PDB entry 2FXM | X-ray diffraction, 2.70 A resolution | chains A and B

== Chain A (and B) ==
Protein: Myosin heavy chain, cardiac muscle beta isoform
From: Homo sapiens
Notes: fragment: delta-s2 fragment (838-963); chain B of this document is another copy of the same molecule, construct and numbering; everything in this record applies to it too
Reference sequence: P12883 (MYH7_HUMAN); numbering as in UniProt (aligned over 838-963)
Amino-acid sequence (129 residues; numbered -3 to 963; 838 numbers in that range are skipped by the numbering (no residue carries them; nothing is unmodelled there); the number before each row is that of its first residue; numbers below 1 keep their minus sign (Gly-3 is residue -3)):
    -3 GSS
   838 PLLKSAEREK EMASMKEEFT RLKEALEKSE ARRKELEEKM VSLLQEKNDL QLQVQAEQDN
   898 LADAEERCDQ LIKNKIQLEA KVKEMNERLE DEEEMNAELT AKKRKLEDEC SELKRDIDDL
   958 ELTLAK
Unresolved in the structure: -3 to -1 (chain B: -3 to -1, 838-849, 962-963)
Sequence notes: cloning artifact (-3 to -1)
UniProt features mapped onto this chain:
  - natural variant: Glu846 (E846Q: In CMH1), Lys847 (deletion: In CMH1), Met852 (M852T: In CMH1), Arg858 (R858C: In CMH1; R858H: In CMH1), Arg869 (R869C: In CMH1; R869G: In CMH1; R869H: In CMH1), Arg870 (R870C: In CMH1; R870H: In CMH1), Met877 (M877K: In CMH1), Gln882 (Q882E: In CMH1), Glu883 (deletion: In CMH1), Glu894 (E894G: In CMH1), Ala901 (A901G: In CMH1), Cys905 (C905F: In CMH1), 11 further natural variant entries in UniProt
Bound ions: Hg2+ site 1: Ala901, Cys905 (shared with Ala901(B), Cys905(B) of chain B); Hg2+ site 2: Cys947 (shared with Leu943(B), Cys947(B) of chain B)

== Interface between chain A and chain B ==
Residue-residue contacts (116):
  Met852(A) - Met852(B)  hydrophobic
  Met852(A) - Phe856(B)
  Phe856(A) - Phe856(B)  hydrophobic
  Phe856(A) - Leu859(B)  hydrophobic
  Leu859(A) - Phe856(B)  hydrophobic
  Leu859(A) - Leu859(B)  hydrophobic
  Ala862(A) - Leu863(B)
  Leu863(A) - Leu859(B)  hydrophobic
  Leu863(A) - Ala862(B)
  Leu863(A) - Leu863(B)  hydrophobic
  Ser866(A) - Leu863(B)
  Ser866(A) - Ser866(B)  hydrogen bond
  Ser866(A) - Glu867(B)  hydrogen bond
  Glu867(A) - Ser866(B)  hydrogen bond
  Arg869(A) - Arg870(B)
  Arg869(A) - Glu874(B)  salt bridge
  Arg870(A) - Arg869(B)
  Leu873(A) - Arg870(B)
  Leu873(A) - Leu873(B)  hydrophobic
  Leu873(A) - Glu874(B)
  Glu874(A) - Arg869(B)  salt bridge
  Glu874(A) - Leu873(B)
  Lys876(A) - Met877(B)
  Met877(A) - Lys876(B)
  Met877(A) - Met877(B)  hydrophobic
  Met877(A) - Leu880(B)  hydrophobic
  Leu880(A) - Met877(B)  hydrophobic
  Leu880(A) - Leu880(B)  hydrophobic
  Leu880(A) - Leu881(B)  hydrophobic
  Leu880(A) - Lys884(B)
  Leu881(A) - Leu880(B)  hydrophobic
  Glu883(A) - Lys884(B)
  Lys884(A) - Glu883(B)  salt bridge
  Lys884(A) - Leu887(B)
  Leu887(A) - Lys884(B)
  Leu887(A) - Leu887(B)  hydrophobic
  Leu887(A) - Gln888(B)
  Leu887(A) - Val891(B)
  Gln888(A) - Leu887(B)
  Gln890(A) - Val891(B)
  Val891(A) - Leu887(B)  hydrophobic
  Val891(A) - Gln890(B)
  Val891(A) - Val891(B)
  Glu894(A) - Glu894(B)
  Glu894(A) - Gln895(B)
  Glu894(A) - Leu898(B)
  Gln895(A) - Glu894(B)
  Asn897(A) - Leu898(B)
  Leu898(A) - Glu894(B)
  Leu898(A) - Asn897(B)
  Leu898(A) - Leu898(B)
  Leu898(A) - Ala901(B)  hydrophobic
  Ala901(A) - Leu898(B)  hydrophobic
  Ala901(A) - Ala901(B)  hydrophobic
  Ala901(A) - Glu902(B)
  Ala901(A) - Cys905(B)
  Glu902(A) - Ala901(B)
  Glu902(A) - Arg904(B)  salt bridge
  Arg904(A) - Glu902(B)  salt bridge
  Arg904(A) - Cys905(B)  hydrogen bond
  Cys905(A) - Arg904(B)  hydrogen bond
  Cys905(A) - Leu908(B)
  Leu908(A) - Cys905(B)
  Leu908(A) - Leu908(B)  hydrophobic
  Ile909(A) - Leu908(B)  hydrophobic
  Asn911(A) - Lys912(B)
  Lys912(A) - Asn911(B)
  Leu915(A) - Lys912(B)
  Leu915(A) - Leu915(B)  hydrophobic
  Leu915(A) - Glu916(B)
  Val919(A) - Leu915(B)  hydrophobic
  Val919(A) - Lys918(B)
  Val919(A) - Met922(B)  hydrophobic
  Met922(A) - Met922(B)
  Met922(A) - Asn923(B)
  Asn923(A) - Met922(B)
  Arg925(A) - Leu926(B)
  Leu926(A) - Arg925(B)
  Leu926(A) - Leu926(B)  hydrophobic
  Glu929(A) - Leu926(B)
  Glu929(A) - Glu929(B)
  Glu929(A) - Glu930(B)
  Glu929(A) - Asn933(B)  hydrogen bond
  Glu930(A) - Glu929(B)
  Met932(A) - Asn933(B)
  Asn933(A) - Met932(B)
  Asn933(A) - Asn933(B)  hydrogen bond (backbone-side chain)
  Asn933(A) - Leu936(B)
  Leu936(A) - Asn933(B)
  Leu936(A) - Leu936(B)  hydrophobic
  Leu936(A) - Thr937(B)
  Leu936(A) - Lys940(B)
  Thr937(A) - Leu936(B)
  Lys939(A) - Lys940(B)
  Lys940(A) - Leu936(B)
  Lys940(A) - Lys939(B)
  Lys940(A) - Leu943(B)
  Leu943(A) - Lys940(B)
  Leu943(A) - Leu943(B)  hydrophobic
  Leu943(A) - Glu944(B)
  Glu946(A) - Cys947(B)
  Cys947(A) - Leu943(B)  hydrophobic
  Cys947(A) - Glu946(B)
  Leu950(A) - Cys947(B)
  Leu950(A) - Leu950(B)  hydrophobic
  Leu950(A) - Lys951(B)
  Leu950(A) - Ile954(B)  hydrophobic
  Lys951(A) - Glu946(B)  salt bridge
  Lys951(A) - Leu950(B)
  Ile954(A) - Leu950(B)  hydrophobic
  Ile954(A) - Asp953(B)
  Ile954(A) - Ile954(B)  hydrophobic
  Ile954(A) - Leu957(B)
  Leu957(A) - Glu958(B)
  Glu958(A) - Leu957(B)
  Leu961(A) - Leu961(B)  hydrophobic
Other interface residues (no listed pair), chain A (62 interface residues in all): Glu855, Lys860, Glu916, Lys918, Glu944, Thr960
Other interface residues (no listed pair), chain B (62 interface residues in all): Lys860, Ile909, Val919, Thr960

== Overview ==
Chain A and chain B each contribute 62 residues to their interface; the contacts include 7 hydrogen bonds and
6 salt bridges. Polar pairs include Arg869(A)-Glu874(B), Lys884(A)-Glu883(B) and Glu902(A)-Arg904(B).
Ala901(A) and Cys905(A) form the Hg2+ site 1.
Both chains are Myosin heavy chain, cardiac muscle beta isoform (Homo sapiens). Entry 2FXM (Structure of the
human beta-myosin S2 fragment) was determined by X-ray diffraction (same publication as 2FXO).
